5AHJ - chains H and I of the 28 polymer chains in the assembly; structure by X-ray diffraction, 2.80 A resolution.

# Chain H
Name: Proteasome subunit beta type-2
Organism: Saccharomyces cerevisiae
Notes: EC 3.4.25.1
UniProtKB: P25043 (PSB2_YEAST); residues 1-232 here correspond to UniProt positions 30-261 (UniProt number = residue number + 29)
Chain sequence (232 residues; each row starts with the number of its first residue):
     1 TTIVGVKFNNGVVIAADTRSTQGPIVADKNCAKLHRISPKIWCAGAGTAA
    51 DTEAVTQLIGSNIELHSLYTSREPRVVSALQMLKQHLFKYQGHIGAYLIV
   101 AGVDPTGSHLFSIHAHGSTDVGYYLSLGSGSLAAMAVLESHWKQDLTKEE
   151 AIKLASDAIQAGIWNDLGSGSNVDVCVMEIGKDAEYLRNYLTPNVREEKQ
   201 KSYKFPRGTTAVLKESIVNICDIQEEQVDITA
Disordered / not traced: 223-232
Covalent attachments: Macyranone-A (7IM) linked to T1
Ligand contacts:
  - Macyranone-A (7IM; N-[(2S)-3-{[(1S)-1-carboxy-2-phenylethyl]amino}-2-methyl-3-oxopropanoyl]-L-threonyl-N-[(3S,4S)-1,3-dihydroxy-6-methylheptan-4-yl]-L-allothreoninamide), molecule 1: R19, S20, T21, Q22, C31, K33, G45, A46, G47, T48, A49, T52, S129, G168
  - Macyranone-A (7IM), molecule 2: Y97, H114, H116, S118
Swiss-Prot annotation at these positions:
  - active site: T1 (Nucleophile)

# Chain I
Name: Proteasome subunit beta type-3
Organism: Saccharomyces cerevisiae
Notes: EC 3.4.25.1
UniProtKB: P25451 (PSB3_YEAST); residues 0-204 here correspond to UniProt positions 1-205 (UniProt number = residue number + 1)
Chain sequence (205 residues; each row starts with the number of its first residue; numbering starts at 0):
     0 MSDPSSINGGIVVAMTGKDCVAIACDLRLGSQSLGVSNKFEKIFHYGHVF
    50 LGITGLATDVTTLNEMFRYKTNLYKLKEERAIEPETFTQLVSSSLYERRF
   100 GPYFVGPVVAGINSKSGKPFIAGFDLIGCIDEAKDFIVSGTASDQLFGMC
   150 ESLYEPNLEPEDLFETISQALLNAADRDALSGWGAVVYIIKKDEVVKRYL
   200 KMRQD
Disordered / not traced: 0
Metal / ion sites: Mg2+ site 1: D177, S180; Mg2+ site 2: D204 (shared with 3 residues of chain Y)
Ligand contacts: Macyranone-A (7IM; N-[(2S)-3-{[(1S)-1-carboxy-2-phenylethyl]amino}-2-methyl-3-oxopropanoyl]-L-threonyl-N-[(3S,4S)-1,3-dihydroxy-6-methylheptan-4-yl]-L-allothreoninamide): R98, P101, D124, L125, I126, C128
Swiss-Prot annotation at these positions:
  - modified residue: S30 (Phosphoserine)
  - cross-link: K69 (Glycyl lysine isopeptide (Lys-Gly) (interchain with G-Cter in ubiquitin))

# Interface between chain H and chain I
Residue-residue contacts (60; chain H residue first):
  I25(H) with D143(I); F146(I), hydrophobic
  A27(H) with D130(I)
  D28(H) with D130(I); E131(I)
  K29(H) with E150(I), salt bridge
  A49(H) with C128(I), hydrophobic
  A50(H) with Y95(I); I126(I), hydrophobic; C128(I)
  D51(H) with Y95(I), hydrogen bond; R98(I), salt bridge
  A54(H) with Y95(I)
  Y90(H) with F99(I), hydrophobic
  H93(H) with R98(I), hydrogen bond (backbone-side chain); F99(I)
  I94(H) with F99(I), hydrophobic
  R196(H) with E150(I), salt bridge
  K199(H) with E150(I); S151(I); Y153(I), hydrogen bond (side chain-backbone)
  S202(H) with E154(I), hydrogen bond
  Y203(H) with S151(I); L152(I), hydrophobic; E154(I)
  K204(H) with E154(I); D161(I)
  F205(H) with L152(I), hydrophobic; E164(I); Q168(I)
  R207(H) with E160(I), salt bridge; D161(I), salt bridge
  G208(H) with E164(I), hydrogen bond (backbone-side chain)
  T209(H) with E164(I), hydrogen bond (backbone-side chain)
  T210(H) with E164(I), hydrogen bond; S167(I); Q168(I), hydrogen bond; L199(I)
  A211(H) with L199(I); K200(I), hydrogen bond (backbone-backbone)
  V212(H) with F163(I), hydrophobic; Y198(I)
  L213(H) with Y198(I), hydrogen bond (backbone-backbone); L199(I); K200(I)
  K214(H) with R197(I); Y198(I), hydrogen bond (backbone-backbone)
  E215(H) with K196(I); R197(I), salt bridge
  S216(H) with V195(I); K196(I), hydrogen bond (backbone-backbone)
  I217(H) with V194(I)
  V218(H) with H44(I); Y187(I), hydrophobic; V194(I), hydrogen bond (backbone-backbone); K196(I)
  N219(H) with H44(I)
  I220(H) with G46(I); V194(I), hydrophobic
  D222(H) with K74(I), salt bridge
Other interface residues (no listed pair), chain H (35 interface residues in all): V26, T48, P206
Other interface residues (no listed pair), chain I (38 interface residues in all): H47, F49, L157, E158, T165, L171, E193

# Summary
35 residues of chain H face 38 of chain I across their interface; the contacts include 13 hydrogen bonds and 7
salt bridges. Polar pairs include K29(H)-E150(I), D51(H)-R98(I) and R196(H)-E150(I). Bound to chain H:
Macyranone-A. Bound to chain I: Macyranone-A. Covalently linked Macyranone-A: at T1(H).
Chain H is Proteasome subunit beta type-2 and chain I is Proteasome subunit beta type-3, both from
Saccharomyces cerevisiae; the structure, Yeast 20S proteasome in complex with Macyranone A, was determined by
X-ray diffraction.
